Entry 8Y9F (electron microscopy, 3.30 A resolution); this record covers chains C and F of the 6 polymer chains in the assembly.

Chain C:
Name: Alpha-tubulin N-acetyltransferase 2
From: Caenorhabditis elegans
Notes: EC 2.3.1.108
UniProt: Q23192 (ATAT2_CAEEL); residue numbers follow UniProt; this construct covers 1-263
Sequence (263 residues; each row starts with the number of its first residue):
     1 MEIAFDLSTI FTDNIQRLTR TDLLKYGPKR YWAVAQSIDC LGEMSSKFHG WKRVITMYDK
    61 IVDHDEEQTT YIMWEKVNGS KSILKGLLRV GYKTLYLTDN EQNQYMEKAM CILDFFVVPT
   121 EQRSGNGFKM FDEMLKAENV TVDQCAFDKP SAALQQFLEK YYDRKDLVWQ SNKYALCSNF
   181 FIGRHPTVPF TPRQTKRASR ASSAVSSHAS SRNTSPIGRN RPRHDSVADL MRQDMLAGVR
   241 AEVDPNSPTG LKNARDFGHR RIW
Not modelled in the structure: 191-263

Chain F:
Name: Tubulin beta-1 chain
From: Caenorhabditis elegans
UniProt: P12456 (TBB1_CAEEL); residues 1-441 here = UniProt positions 1-441
Sequence (441 residues; numbered 1 to 441; the number before each row is that of its first residue):
     1 MREIVHIQAG QCGNQIGSKF WEVISDEHGI DPSGQYVGDS DLQLERINVY YNEAGSNKYV
    61 PRAVLVDLEP GTMDSVRSGP FGQLFRPDNY VFGQSGAGNN WAKGHYTEGA ELVDNVLDVV
   121 RKEAESTDCL QGFQLTHSLG GGTGSGMGTL LISKIREEYP DRIMNTFSVV PSPKVSDTVV
   181 EPYNATLSVH QLVENTDSTF CIDNEALYDI CFRTLKLTTP TYGDLNHLVS ATMSGVTTCL
   241 RFPGQLNADL RKLAVNMVPF PRLHFFMPGF APLTSRSNQQ YRAITVPELT QQCFDAKNMM
   301 AACDPRHGRY LTAAAIFRGR MSMKEVDEQM LNIQNKNSSY FVDWIPNNVK TAVCDIPPRG
   361 LKMSATFIGN STAIQELFKR ISEQFTAMFR RKAFLHWYTG EGMDEMEFTE AESNMNDLVS
   421 EYQQYQEAAA DEDAAEAFDG E
Not modelled in the structure: 428-441
Curated features (UniProtKB/Swiss-Prot):
  - binding site (GTP): Gln11, Glu69, Ser138, Gly142, Thr143, Gly144, Asn204, Asn226
  - binding site (Mg(2+)): Glu69

How chain C and chain F interact:
Residue-residue contacts - 5 pairs, chain C then chain F:
  Lys29(C) - Ser78(F)
  Trp32(C) - Ser78(F)
  Trp32(C) - Gly79(F)
  Trp32(C) - Pro80(F)
  Ser80(C) - Asp31(F)  hydrogen bond
Other interface residues (no listed pair), chain C (5 interface residues in all): Ala4, Arg30
Other interface residues (no listed pair), chain F (5 interface residues in all): Pro32

Overview:
Chain C and chain F each contribute 5 residues to their interface, with 1 hydrogen bond. The hydrogen-bonded
pair is Ser80(C)-Asp31(F). Curated annotation (UniProt) lists 8 GTP-binding residues and Mg2+-binding residue
Glu69(F) on chain F.
Here chain C is Alpha-tubulin N-acetyltransferase 2 and chain F is Tubulin beta-1 chain, both from
Caenorhabditis elegans. Entry 8Y9F (ATAT-2 bound MEC-12/MEC-7 microtubule) was determined by electron
microscopy, deposited together with 8YAJ, 8YAL and 8YAR.
